7PE7 - chains B and A of the 10 polymer chains in the assembly; structure by electron microscopy, 3.41 A resolution.

# Chain B (and A)
Molecule: Serine/threonine-protein kinase mTOR
From: Homo sapiens
Notes: EC 2.7.11.1; chain A of this document is another copy of the same molecule, construct and numbering; everything in this record applies to it too
UniProtKB: P42345 (MTOR_HUMAN); residue numbers follow UniProt; this construct covers 1-246, 259-2549
Amino-acid sequence (2571 residues; each row starts with the number of its first residue; note: 12 numbers in that range are skipped by the numbering (no residue carries them; nothing is unmodelled there); a row labelled like 246A-246Z holds insertion residues (246A, then the next letters in order)):
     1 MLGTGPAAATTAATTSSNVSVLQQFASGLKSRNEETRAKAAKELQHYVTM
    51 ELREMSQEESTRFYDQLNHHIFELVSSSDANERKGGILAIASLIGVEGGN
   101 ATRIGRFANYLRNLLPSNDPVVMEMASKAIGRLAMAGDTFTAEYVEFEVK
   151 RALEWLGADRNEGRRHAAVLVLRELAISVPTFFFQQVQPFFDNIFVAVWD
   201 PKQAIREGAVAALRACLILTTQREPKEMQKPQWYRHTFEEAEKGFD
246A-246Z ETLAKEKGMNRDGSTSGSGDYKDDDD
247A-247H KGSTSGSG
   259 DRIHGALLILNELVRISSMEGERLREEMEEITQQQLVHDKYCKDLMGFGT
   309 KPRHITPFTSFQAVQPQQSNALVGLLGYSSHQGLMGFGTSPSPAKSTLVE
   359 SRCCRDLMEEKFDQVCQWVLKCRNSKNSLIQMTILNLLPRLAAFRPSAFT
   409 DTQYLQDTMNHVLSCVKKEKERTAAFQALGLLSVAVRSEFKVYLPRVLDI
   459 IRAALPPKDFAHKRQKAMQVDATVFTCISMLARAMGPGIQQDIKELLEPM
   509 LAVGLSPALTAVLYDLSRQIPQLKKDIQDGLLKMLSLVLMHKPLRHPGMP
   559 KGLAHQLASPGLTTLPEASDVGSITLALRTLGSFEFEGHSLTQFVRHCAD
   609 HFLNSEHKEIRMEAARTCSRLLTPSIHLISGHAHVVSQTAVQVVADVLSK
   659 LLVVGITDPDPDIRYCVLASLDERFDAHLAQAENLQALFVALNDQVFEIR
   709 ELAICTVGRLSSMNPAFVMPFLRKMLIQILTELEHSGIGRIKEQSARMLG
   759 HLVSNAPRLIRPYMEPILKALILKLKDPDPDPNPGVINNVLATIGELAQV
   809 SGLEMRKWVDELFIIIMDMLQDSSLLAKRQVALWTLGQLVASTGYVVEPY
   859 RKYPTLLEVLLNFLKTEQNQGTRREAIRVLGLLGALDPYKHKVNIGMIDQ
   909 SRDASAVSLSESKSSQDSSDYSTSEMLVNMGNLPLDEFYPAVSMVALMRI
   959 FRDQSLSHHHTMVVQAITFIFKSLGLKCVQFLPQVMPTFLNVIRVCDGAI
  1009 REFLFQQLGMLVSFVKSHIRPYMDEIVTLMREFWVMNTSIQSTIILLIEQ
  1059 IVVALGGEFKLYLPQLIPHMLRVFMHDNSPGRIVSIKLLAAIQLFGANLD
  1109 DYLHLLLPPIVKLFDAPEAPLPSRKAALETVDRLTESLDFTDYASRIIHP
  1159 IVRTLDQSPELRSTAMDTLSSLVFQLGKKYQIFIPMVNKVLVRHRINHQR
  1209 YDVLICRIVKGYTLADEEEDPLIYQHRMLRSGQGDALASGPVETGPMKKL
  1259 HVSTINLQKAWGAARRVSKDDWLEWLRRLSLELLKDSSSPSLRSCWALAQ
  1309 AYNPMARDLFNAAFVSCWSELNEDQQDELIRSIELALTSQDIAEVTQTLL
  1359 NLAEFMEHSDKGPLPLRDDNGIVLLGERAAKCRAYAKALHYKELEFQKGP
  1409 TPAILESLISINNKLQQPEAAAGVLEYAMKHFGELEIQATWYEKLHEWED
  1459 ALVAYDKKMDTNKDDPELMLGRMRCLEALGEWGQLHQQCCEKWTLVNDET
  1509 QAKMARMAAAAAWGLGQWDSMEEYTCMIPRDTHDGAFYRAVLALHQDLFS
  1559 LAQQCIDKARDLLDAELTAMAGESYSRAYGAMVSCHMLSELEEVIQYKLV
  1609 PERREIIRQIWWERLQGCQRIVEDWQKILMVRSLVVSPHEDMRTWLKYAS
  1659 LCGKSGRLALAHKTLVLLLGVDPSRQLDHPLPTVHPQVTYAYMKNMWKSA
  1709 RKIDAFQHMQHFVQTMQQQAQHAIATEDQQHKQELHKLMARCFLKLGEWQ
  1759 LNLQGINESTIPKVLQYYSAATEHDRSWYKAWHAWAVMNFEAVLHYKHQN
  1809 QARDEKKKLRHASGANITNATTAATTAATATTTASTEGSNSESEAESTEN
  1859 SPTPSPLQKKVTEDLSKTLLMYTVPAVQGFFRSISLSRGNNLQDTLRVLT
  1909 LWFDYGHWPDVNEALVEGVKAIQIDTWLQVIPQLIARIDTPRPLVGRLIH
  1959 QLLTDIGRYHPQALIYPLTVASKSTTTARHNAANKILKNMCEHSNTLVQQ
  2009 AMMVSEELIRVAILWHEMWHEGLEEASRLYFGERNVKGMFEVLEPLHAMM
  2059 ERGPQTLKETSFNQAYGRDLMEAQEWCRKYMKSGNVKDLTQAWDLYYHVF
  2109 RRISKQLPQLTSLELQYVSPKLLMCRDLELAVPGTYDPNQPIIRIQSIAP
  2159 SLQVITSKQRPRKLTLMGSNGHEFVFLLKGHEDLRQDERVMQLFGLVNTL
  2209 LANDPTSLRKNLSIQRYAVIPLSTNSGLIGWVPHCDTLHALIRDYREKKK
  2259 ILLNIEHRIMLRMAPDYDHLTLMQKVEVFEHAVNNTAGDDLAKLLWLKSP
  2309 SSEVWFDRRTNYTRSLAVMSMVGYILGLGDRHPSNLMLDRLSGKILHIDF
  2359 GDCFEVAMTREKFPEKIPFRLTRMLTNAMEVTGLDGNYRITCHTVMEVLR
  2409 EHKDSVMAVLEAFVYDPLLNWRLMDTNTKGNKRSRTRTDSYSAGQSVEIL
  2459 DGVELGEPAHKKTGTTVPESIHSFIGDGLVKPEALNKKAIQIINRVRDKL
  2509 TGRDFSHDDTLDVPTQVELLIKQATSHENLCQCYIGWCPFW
Disordered / not traced: 1-16, 31-36, 54-59, 75-81, 157-161, 224-232, 246A-246Z, 247A-247H, 290-303, 318-355, 381-385, 405-409, 467-477, 492-496, 550-579, 596-598, 634-643, 787-790, 904-928, 1239-1262, 1811-1872, 2434-2491
Differences from the reference sequence: insertion (246M-246Z, 247A-247H)
Residues lining bound ligands: inositol hexakisphosphate (IHP): Arg1628, Lys1655, Ser1658, Lys1662, Tyr1698, Lys1702, Arg1749, Trp1786, Lys1788
UniProt features mapped onto this chain:
  - region: Val2162 to Arg2168 (G-loop), Lys2258 to Gly2296 (Interaction with MLST8), Gly2335 to Asn2343 (Catalytic loop), His2355 to Thr2380 (Activation loop)
  - binding site (1D-myo-inositol hexakisphosphate): Lys1662, Lys1702, Arg1749
  - binding site (ATP): Ser2165, Gln2167, Leu2185, Lys2187, Glu2190, Tyr2225, Gly2238, Trp2239, Val2240, Thr2245, Met2345, Ile2356
  - binding site (Mg(2+)): Asn2343, Asp2357
  - modified residue: Met1 (N-acetylmethionine), Ser567 (Phosphoserine), Thr1162 (Phosphothreonine), Lys1218 (N6-acetyllysine), Ser1261 (Phosphoserine), Ser2159 (Phosphoserine), Thr2164 (Phosphothreonine), Thr2173 (Phosphothreonine), Thr2446 (Phosphothreonine), Ser2448 (Phosphoserine), Ser2478 (Phosphoserine), Ser2481 (Phosphoserine)
  - cross-link: Lys2066 (Glycyl lysine isopeptide (Lys-Gly) (interchain with G-Cter in ubiquitin))
  - natural variant: Ala8 (A8S: In a lung large cell carcinoma sample), Met135 (M135T: In a metastatic melanoma sample), Arg624 (R624H: In FCORD2; uncertain significance), Asp1376 (D1376E: Found in a patient with focal epilepsy; uncertain significance), Tyr1450 (Y1450D: In FCORD2), Trp1456 (W1456G: In FCORD2), Ala1459 (A1459D: In FCORD2; A1459S: In FCORD2; uncertain significance), Leu1460 (L1460P: In FCORD2), Cys1483 (C1483R: In FCORD2), Trp1490 (W1490R: In SKS), Met1595 (M1595I: In SKS), Arg1709 (R1709H: In FCORD2; uncertain significance), 13 further natural variant entries in UniProt
  - mutagenesis: Lys2066 (K2066R: Complete loss ubiquitination by the SCF(FBXO22) complex), Ser2159 (S2159A: Reduces mTORC1-associated S-2481 autophosphorylation; when associated with A-2164. Reduced activity of the mTORC1 complex; S2159D: Mimics phosphorylation ...), Thr2164 (T2164A: Reduces mTORC1-associated S-2481 autophosphorylation; when associated with A-2159; T2164E: Stronger phosphorylation of RPS6KB1; when associated with D-2159), Thr2173 (T2173A: Increased mTOR kinase activity), His2340 (H2340A: Barely detectable kinase activity), Asp2357 (D2357E: Kinase-dead mutant, loss of interaction with TM4SF5 and loss of lysosome membrane localization; when associated with I-2364), Val2364 (V2364I: Kinase-dead mutant, loss of interaction with TM4SF5 and loss of lysosome membrane localization; when associated with E-2357)

# Chain B / chain A interface
Contacting residue pairs (59; chain B residue first):
  Glu614(B) - Lys1197(A)
  Ile664(B) - His1157(A)
  Thr665(B) - Ile1190(A)
  Thr665(B) - Met1194(A)
  Asp666(B) - His1157(A)
  Arg672(B) - His1157(A)  hydrogen bond
  Val698(B) - Ser1153(A)  hydrogen bond (backbone-side chain)
  Asn701(B) - Asp1150(A)
  Asn701(B) - Tyr1151(A)
  Asn701(B) - Ser1153(A)  hydrogen bond (backbone-side chain)
  Asn701(B) - Arg1154(A)  hydrogen bond
  Asp702(B) - Ser1153(A)
  Asp702(B) - Arg1154(A)
  Gln703(B) - His1157(A)
  Gln703(B) - Pro1158(A)
  Gln703(B) - Arg1161(A)  hydrogen bond
  Arg708(B) - Arg1154(A)
  Phe729(B) - Asp1150(A)
  Gln736(B) - His1112(A)  hydrogen bond (backbone-side chain)
  Gln736(B) - Tyr1151(A)  hydrogen bond
  Thr739(B) - His1112(A)
  Thr739(B) - Leu1113(A)
  Glu740(B) - His1112(A)  salt bridge
  His743(B) - Pro1072(A)
  His743(B) - Pro1076(A)
  His743(B) - Tyr1110(A)
  Ser744(B) - Leu1079(A)
  Gly745(B) - Pro1076(A)
  Gly745(B) - Arg1080(A)
  Ile746(B) - Arg1080(A)
  Pro1072(B) - His743(A)
  Pro1076(B) - His743(A)
  Pro1076(B) - Gly745(A)
  Leu1079(B) - Ile746(A)  hydrophobic
  Arg1080(B) - Gly745(A)
  Tyr1110(B) - His743(A)
  His1112(B) - Gln736(A)  hydrogen bond (side chain-backbone)
  His1112(B) - Thr739(A)
  His1112(B) - Glu740(A)  salt bridge
  Asp1150(B) - Asn701(A)
  Tyr1151(B) - Asn701(A)
  Tyr1151(B) - Gln736(A)  hydrogen bond
  Ser1153(B) - Val698(A)  hydrogen bond (side chain-backbone)
  Ser1153(B) - Asn701(A)  hydrogen bond (side chain-backbone)
  Ser1153(B) - Asp702(A)
  Arg1154(B) - Asn701(A)  hydrogen bond
  Arg1154(B) - Asp702(A)
  Arg1154(B) - Gln703(A)
  Arg1154(B) - Arg708(A)
  His1157(B) - Ile664(A)
  His1157(B) - Asp666(A)
  His1157(B) - Arg672(A)
  Pro1158(B) - Gln703(A)
  Arg1161(B) - Gln703(A)  hydrogen bond
  Met1194(B) - Thr665(A)
  Lys1197(B) - Glu614(A)
  Lys1928(B) - Asp1963(A)  salt bridge
  Asp1963(B) - Lys1928(A)  salt bridge
  Tyr1967(B) - Tyr1967(A)
Also at the interface, not in a pair above, chain B (42 interface residues in all): Lys732, Asp1108, Asp1109, Leu1113, Ile1190, Phe1191
Also at the interface, not in a pair above, chain A (42 interface residues in all): Phe729, Lys732, Ser744, Asp1108, Asp1109, Phe1191

# Overview
Chain B and chain A each contribute 42 residues to their interface; the contacts include 13 hydrogen bonds and
4 salt bridges. Polar pairs include Glu740(B)-His1112(A), Lys1928(B)-Asp1963(A) and Arg672(B)-His1157(A).
Chain B binds inositol hexakisphosphate.
Both chains are Serine/threonine-protein kinase mTOR (Homo sapiens). Entry 7PE7 (cryo-EM structure of DEPTOR
bound to human mTOR complex 2, overall refinement) was determined by electron microscopy, deposited together
with 7PE8, 7PE9, 7PEA, 7PEB and 7PEC.
